PDB entry 1RLM | X-ray diffraction, 1.90 A resolution | chain A

[Chain A]
Protein: Phosphatase
From: Escherichia coli
Notes: EC 3.1.3.-
UniProt: P75792 (YBIV_ECOLI); numbering as in UniProt (aligned over 1-271)
Sequence (271 residues; numbered 1 to 271; the number before each row is that of its first residue):
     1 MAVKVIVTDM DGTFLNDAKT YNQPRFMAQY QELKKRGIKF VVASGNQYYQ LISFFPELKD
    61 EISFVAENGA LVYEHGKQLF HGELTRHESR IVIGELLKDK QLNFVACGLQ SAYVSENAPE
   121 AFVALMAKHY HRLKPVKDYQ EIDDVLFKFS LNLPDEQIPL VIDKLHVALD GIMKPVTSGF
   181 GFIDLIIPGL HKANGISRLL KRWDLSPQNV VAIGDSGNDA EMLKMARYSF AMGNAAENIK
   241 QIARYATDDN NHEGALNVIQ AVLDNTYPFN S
Not modelled in the structure: 1, 271
Sequence notes: engineered mutation A2 (Ser in P75792), Y267 (Ser in P75792)
Metal / ion sites: Mg2+: D9, D11, D215, S216

[Overview]
D9, D11, D215 and S216 coordinate Mg2+.
Chain A is Phosphatase (Escherichia coli); the structure, Crystal Structure of ybiV from Escherichia coli K12,
was determined by X-ray diffraction together with 1RLO and 1RLT from the same study.
